4AAE - chains A and E of the 4 polymer chains in the assembly; structure by X-ray diffraction, 2.60 A resolution.

== Chain A ==
Name: DNA endonuclease I-crei
Source organism: Chlamydomonas reinhardtii
Notes: EC 3.1.-.-
Reference sequence: P05725 (DNE1_CHLRE); residue numbers follow UniProt; this construct covers 2-154
Sequence (153 residues; row label = number of the first residue in the row):
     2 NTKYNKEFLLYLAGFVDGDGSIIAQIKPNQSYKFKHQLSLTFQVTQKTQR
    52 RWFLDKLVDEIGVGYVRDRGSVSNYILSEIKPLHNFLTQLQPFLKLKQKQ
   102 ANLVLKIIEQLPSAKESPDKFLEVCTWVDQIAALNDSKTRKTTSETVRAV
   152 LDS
Disordered / not traced: 154
Construct notes: engineered mutation Asn-75 (Asp in P05725)
Curated features (UniProtKB/Swiss-Prot):
  - region (Interaction with DNA): Gln-26 to Gln-38, Gln-44 to Gln-47, Arg-68 to Arg-70, Ser-138 to Thr-143
  - binding site (Mg(2+)): Gly-19, Asp-20
  - mutagenesis: Asp-20 (D20A/L/N: Loss of catalytic activity. Reduced affinity for DNA), Gln-26 (Q26A/C: Alters the specificity of the endonuclease), Tyr-33 (Y33C/H/R: Alters the specificity of the endonuclease), Gln-44 (Q44A/C/T/V/W: Alters the specificity of the endonuclease), Gln-47 (Q47A/E/M: Loss of catalytic activity; Q47N: Strongly reduced affinity for DNA. No effect on catalytic activity), Arg-68 (R68A: Loss of activity), Lys-98 (K98A: Strongly reduced affinity for DNA. Increased catalytic activity; K98R: Strongly reduced affinity for DNA. No effect on catalytic activity), Ser-138 (S138A: Reduced affinity for DNA. No effect on catalytic activity. Reduced cleavage; when associated with M-139), Lys-139 (K139M: Reduced affinity for DNA. No effect on catalytic activity. Reduced cleavage; when associated with A-138), Lys-142 (K142G: Reduced affinity for DNA. No effect on catalytic activity. Reduced cleavage; when associated with G-143), Thr-143 (T143G: Reduced affinity for DNA. No effect on catalytic activity. Reduced cleavage; when associated with G-142)

== Chain E ==
Molecule: 24-nt DNA strand
Sequence (24 nucleotides; row label = number of the first residue in the row):
   501 TCAAAACGTCAGCGGACGTTTTGA

== Chain A / chain E interface ==
Pairs across the interface (36):
  Asp-20(A) / DG515(E)  phosphate contact
  Ser-22(A) / DG515(E)  sugar contact
  Ser-22(A) / DA516(E)  hydrogen bond to the phosphate
  Ile-24(A) / DC517(E)  phosphate contact
  Gln-26(A) / DC517(E)  sugar contact
  Gln-26(A) / DG518(E)  base contact
  Lys-28(A) / DT519(E)  hydrogen bond to the base
  Pro-29(A) / DT519(E)  phosphate contact
  Pro-29(A) / DT520(E)  base contact
  Asn-30(A) / DT521(E)  hydrogen bond to the base
  Gln-44(A) / DG515(E)  base contact
  Gln-44(A) / DA516(E)  hydrogen bond to the base
  Thr-46(A) / DG514(E)  sugar contact
  Thr-46(A) / DG515(E)  hydrogen bond to the phosphate
  Lys-48(A) / DC513(E)  salt bridge to the phosphate
  Lys-48(A) / DG514(E)  salt bridge to the phosphate
  Arg-70(A) / DG514(E)  base contact
  Arg-70(A) / DG515(E)  hydrogen bond to the base
  Arg-70(A) / DA516(E)  base contact
  Ser-72(A) / DC513(E)  sugar contact
  Val-73(A) / DG514(E)  phosphate contact
  Ala-133(A) / DC517(E)  phosphate contact
  Asn-136(A) / DA516(E)  phosphate contact
  Asn-136(A) / DC517(E)  hydrogen bond to the phosphate
  Asp-137(A) / DA516(E)  hydrogen bond to the phosphate
  Ser-138(A) / DA516(E)  phosphate contact
  Ser-138(A) / DC517(E)  hydrogen bond to the phosphate
  Lys-139(A) / DG514(E)  base contact
  Lys-139(A) / DG515(E)  base contact
  Thr-140(A) / DC517(E)  sugar contact
  Arg-141(A) / DC517(E)  phosphate contact
  Arg-141(A) / DG518(E)  phosphate contact
  Lys-142(A) / DC517(E)  phosphate contact
  Lys-142(A) / DG518(E)  hydrogen bond to the phosphate
  Lys-142(A) / DT519(E)  salt bridge to the phosphate
  Thr-143(A) / DG518(E)  hydrogen bond to the phosphate
Other interface residues (no listed pair), chain A (26 interface residues in all): Gly-21, Ala-25, Ile-27, Gln-38
Other interface residues (no listed pair), chain E (10 interface residues in all): DG512

== Overview ==
26 residues of chain A face 10 of chain E across their interface, with 11 hydrogen bonds and 3 salt bridges.
Polar contacts include Lys-28(A)/DT519(E), Asn-30(A)/DT521(E) and Gln-44(A)/DA516(E). UniProt lists
Mg2+-binding residues Gly-19(A) and Asp-20(A) and 11 mutagenesis sites on chain A.
Chain A is DNA endonuclease I-crei (Chlamydomonas reinhardtii) and chain E is a 24-nt DNA strand; the
structure, Crystal structure of the mutant D75N I-CreI in complex with an altered target (The four central
..., was determined by X-ray diffraction (same publication as 4AAB, 4AAD, 4AAF and 4AAG).
